Entry 9G28 (electron microscopy, 3.18 A resolution); this record covers chains 3 and K of the 14 polymer chains in the assembly.

[Chain 3]
Molecule: Rdn18-1
From: Saccharomyces cerevisiae
Sequence (1800 nucleotides; numbered 1 to 1800; the number before each row is that of its first residue):
     1 UAUCUGGUUG AUCCUGCCAG UAGUCAUAUG CUUGUCUCAA AGAUUAAGCC AUGCAUGUCU
    61 AAGUAUAAGC AAUUUAUACA GUGAAACUGC GAAUGGCUCA UUAAAUCAGU UAUCGUUUAU
   121 UUGAUAGUUC CUUUACUACA UGGUAUAACU GUGGUAAUUC UAGAGCUAAU ACAUGCUUAA
   181 AAUCUCGACC CUUUGGAAGA GAUGUAUUUA UUAGAUAAAA AAUCAAUGUC UUCGGACUCU
   241 UUGAUGAUUC AUAAUAACUU UUCGAAUCGC AUGGCCUUGU GCUGGCGAUG GUUCAUUCAA
   301 AUUUCUGCCC UAUCAACUUU CGAUGGUAGG AUAGUGGCCU ACCAUGGUUU CAACGGGUAA
   361 CGGGGAAUAA GGGUUCGAUU CCGGAGAGGG AGCCUGAGAA ACGGCUACCA CAUCCAAGGA
   421 AGGCAGCAGG CGCGCAAAUU ACCCAAUCCU AAUUCAGGGA GGUAGUGACA AUAAAUAACG
   481 AUACAGGGCC CAUUCGGGUC UUGUAAUUGG AAUGAGUACA AUGUAAAUAC CUUAACGAGG
   541 AACAAUUGGA GGGCAAGUCU GGUGCCAGCA GCCGCGGUAA UUCCAGCUCC AAUAGCGUAU
   601 AUUAAAGUUG UUGCAGUUAA AAAGCUCGUA GUUGAACUUU GGGCCCGGUU GGCCGGUCCG
   661 AUUUUUUCGU GUACUGGAUU UCCAACGGGG CCUUUCCUUC UGGCUAACCU UGAGUCCUUG
   721 UGGCUCUUGG CGAACCAGGA CUUUUACUUU GAAAAAAUUA GAGUGUUCAA AGCAGGCGUA
   781 UUGCUCGAAU AUAUUAGCAU GGAAUAAUAG AAUAGGACGU UUGGUUCUAU UUUGUUGGUU
   841 UCUAGGACCA UCGUAAUGAU UAAUAGGGAC GGUCGGGGGC AUCAGUAUUC AAUUGUCAGA
   901 GGUGAAAUUC UUGGAUUUAU UGAAGACUAA CUACUGCGAA AGCAUUUGCC AAGGACGUUU
   961 UCAUUAAUCA AGAACGAAAG UUAGGGGAUC GAAGAUGAUC AGAUACCGUC GUAGUCUUAA
  1021 CCAUAAACUA UGCCGACUAG GGAUCGGGUG GUGUUUUUUU AAUGACCCAC UCGGCACCUU
  1081 ACGAGAAAUC AAAGUCUUUG GGUUCUGGGG GGAGUAUGGU CGCAAGGCUG AAACUUAAAG
  1141 GAAUUGACGG AAGGGCACCA CCAGGAGUGG AGCCUGCGGC UUAAUUUGAC UCAACACGGG
  1201 GAAACUCACC AGGUCCAGAC ACAAUAAGGA UUGACAGAUU GAGAGCUCUU UCUUGAUUUU
  1261 GUGGGUGGUG GUGCAUGGCC GUUCUUAGUU GGUGGAGUGA UUUGUCUGCU UAAUUGCGAU
  1321 AACGAACGAG ACCUUAACCU ACUAAAUAGU GGUGCUAGCA UUUGCUGGUU AUCCACUUCU
  1381 UAGAGGGACU AUCGGUUUCA AGCCGAUGGA AGUUUGAGGC AAUAACAGGU CUGUGAUGCC
  1441 CUUAGACGUU CUGGGCCGCA CGCGCGCUAC ACUGACGGAG CCAGCGAGUC UAACCUUGGC
  1501 CGAGAGGUCU UGGUAAUCUU GUGAAACUCC GUCGUGCUGG GGAUAGAGCA UUGUAAUUAU
  1561 UGCUCUUCAA CGAGGAAUUC CUAGUAAGCG CAAGUCAUCA GCUUGCGUUG AUUACGUCCC
  1621 UGCCCUUUGU ACACACCGCC CGUCGCUAGU ACCGAUUGAA UGGCUUAGUG AGGCCUCAGG
  1681 AUCUGCUUAG AGAAGGGGGC AACUCCAUCU CAGAGCGGAG AAUUUGGACA AACUUGGUCA
  1741 UUUAGAGGAA CUAAAAGUCG UAACAAGGUU UCCGUAGGUG AACCUGCGGA AGGAUCAUUA
Disordered / not traced: 1-796, 819-823, 841-865, 963-1800

[Chain K]
Molecule: rRNA-processing protein UTP23
From: Saccharomyces cerevisiae
UniProtKB: Q12339 (UTP23_YEAST); residue numbers follow UniProt; this construct covers 1-254
Chain sequence (254 residues; row label = number of the first residue in the row):
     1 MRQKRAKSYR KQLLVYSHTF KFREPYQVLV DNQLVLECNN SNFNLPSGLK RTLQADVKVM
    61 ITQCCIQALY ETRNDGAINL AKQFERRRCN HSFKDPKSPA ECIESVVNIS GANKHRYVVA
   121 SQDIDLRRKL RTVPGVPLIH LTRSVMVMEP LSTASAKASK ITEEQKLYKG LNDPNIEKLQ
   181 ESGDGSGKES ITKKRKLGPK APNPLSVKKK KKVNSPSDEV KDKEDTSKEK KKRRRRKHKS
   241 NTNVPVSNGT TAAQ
Disordered / not traced: 1-199, 212-254
UniProt features mapped onto this chain:
  - modified residue: Ser182 (Phosphoserine)

[Interface between chain 3 and chain K]
Contacting residue pairs (9; chain 3 residue first):
  A807(3) - Pro204(K)  base contact
  U835(3) - Ala201(K)  sugar contact
  U836(3) - Ala201(K)  sugar contact
  U836(3) - Asn203(K)  hydrogen bond to the sugar
  U836(3) - Pro204(K)  base contact
  G837(3) - Ala201(K)  phosphate contact
  G837(3) - Pro202(K)  sugar contact
  G837(3) - Asn203(K)  hydrogen bond to the sugar
  G837(3) - Ser206(K)  hydrogen bond to the sugar
Also at the interface, not in a pair above, chain K (6 interface residues in all): Lys200

[Overview]
4 residues of chain 3 face 6 of chain K across their interface; the contacts include 3 hydrogen bonds. Among
the polar pairs are U836(3)-Asn203(K), G837(3)-Asn203(K) and G837(3)-Ser206(K).
Here chain 3 is Rdn18-1 and chain K is rRNA-processing protein UTP23, both from Saccharomyces cerevisiae.
Entry 9G28 (snR30 snoRNP - State 2 - Utp23-Krr1-deltaC3) was determined by electron microscopy together with
9G25 from the same study.
